2XOC - chain A; structure by X-ray diffraction, 1.89 A resolution.

[Chain A]
Protein: E3 ubiquitin-protein ligase chfr
Source organism: Homo sapiens
Notes: EC 6.3.2.-; fragment: cysteine-rich region, residues 407-663
UniProtKB: Q96EP1 (CHFR_HUMAN); the construct has insertions or renumbered stretches relative to UniProt, so the offset changes along the chain: 407-470 = UniProt 407-470; 472-664 = UniProt 471-663
Sequence (261 residues; each row starts with the number of its first residue):
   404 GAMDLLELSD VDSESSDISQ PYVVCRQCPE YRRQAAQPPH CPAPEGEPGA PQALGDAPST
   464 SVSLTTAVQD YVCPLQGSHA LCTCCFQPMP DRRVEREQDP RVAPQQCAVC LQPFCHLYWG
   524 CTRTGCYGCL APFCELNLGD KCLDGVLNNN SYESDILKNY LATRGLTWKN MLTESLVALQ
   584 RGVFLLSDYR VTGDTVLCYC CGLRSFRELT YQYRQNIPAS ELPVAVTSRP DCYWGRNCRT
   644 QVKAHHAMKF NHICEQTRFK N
Not modelled in the structure: 404-423, 446-472, 664
Construct notes: expression tag (404-406)
Bound ions: Zn2+ site 1: Cys428, Cys431, Cys476, His482; Zn2+ site 2: Cys485, Cys488, Cys518, Cys524; Zn2+ site 3: Cys487, Cys524, Cys529, Cys532; Zn2+ site 4: Cys510, Cys513, Cys601, Cys604; Zn2+ site 5: Cys635, Cys641, His649, His655
Residues lining bound ligands: ADP (adenosine-5'-diphosphate): Pro633, Asp634, Cys635, Tyr636, Trp637, His649, Phe653
Reported in the primary citation:
  - binding site for adenine: Tyr636, Trp637, Phe653
  - disease-associated variants - F536S: decreased stability (proposed by the authors, not directly observed)
  - mutagenesis - Y636A, W637A, R642A, T643A, F653L, R661A: unchanged stability

[In short]
Ligands of chain A: ADP. Cys428, Cys431, Cys476 and His482 form the Zn2+ site 1. The Zn2+ site 2 is built by
Cys485, Cys488, Cys518 and Cys524. The paper reports a binding site for adenine at Tyr636, Trp637 and Phe653;
F536S reduces stability; 7 substitutions were tested in all.
Chain A is E3 ubiquitin-protein ligase chfr (Homo sapiens); the structure, C-terminal cysteine-rich domain of
human CHFR bound to mADPr, was determined by X-ray diffraction together with 2XOY, 2XOZ and 2XP0 from the same
study.
